PDB entry 7Y22 | electron microscopy, 4.00 A resolution | chains M and f of the 8 polymer chains in the assembly

== Chain M ==
Protein: phage tail tubular protein A
From: Klebsiella phage Kp7
Chain sequence (241 residues; row label = number of the first residue in the row):
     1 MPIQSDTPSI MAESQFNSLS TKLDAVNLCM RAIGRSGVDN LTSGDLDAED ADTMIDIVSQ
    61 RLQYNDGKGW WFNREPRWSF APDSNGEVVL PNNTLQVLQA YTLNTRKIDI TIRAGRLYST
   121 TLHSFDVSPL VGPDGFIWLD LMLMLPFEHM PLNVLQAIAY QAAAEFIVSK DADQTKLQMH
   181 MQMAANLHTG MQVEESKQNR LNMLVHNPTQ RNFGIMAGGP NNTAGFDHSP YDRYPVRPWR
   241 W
Unresolved in the structure: 1-3, 219-241

== Chain f ==
Protein: tail adaptor protein
From: Klebsiella phage Kp7
Chain sequence (328 residues; numbered 1 to 328; the number before each row is that of its first residue):
     1 MSYSYVERTG DGVATTFNFA FTGKGKGYLL ANQIYVERWD GASWQSATGW SLSGTNQITF
    61 LTPLANGQVI RIRRIAGKDY PFAQFEPGVM LDMASLNNTF IHLLEITQEL LDGFYPDGFY
   121 LKQDLNMGWN KIVNLMPGTD GGHAVNKTQL DTLSSHVDDV DQKHTIWNDR QDQQIDGLLK
   181 AFDSNISYRT APWTYEAAGG ETMVFPPFYF ASALVWRDGA YQDQQAGAFE IDNNVITLAD
   241 PPLRAGERVS VLVGSYITPA DPGSWEWIHV AANGTTTSVD LGVSVSDIDD VTLDGLSQGR
   301 SNYTLTGTVL DFGEVIPECT VGARVQLA
Unresolved in the structure: 1-2, 175-328

== Chain M / chain f interface ==
Residue-residue contacts (13):
  Pro8(M) - Leu52(f)
  Met11(M) - Gly54(f)
  Met11(M) - Thr55(f)
  Ala12(M) - Lys26(f)  hydrogen bond (backbone-side chain)
  Ala12(M) - Ala31(f)  hydrophobic
  Ser14(M) - Lys26(f)
  Gln15(M) - Lys26(f)  hydrogen bond
  Phe16(M) - Gly25(f)
  Phe16(M) - Lys26(f)
  Phe16(M) - Thr55(f)
  Asn17(M) - Lys24(f)
  Thr21(M) - Lys24(f)
  Asp24(M) - Lys24(f)  salt bridge
Also at the interface, not in a pair above, chain M (13 interface residues in all): Thr7, Ser18, Leu19, Ser20
Also at the interface, not in a pair above, chain f (8 interface residues in all): Ser53

== Overview ==
The interface between chain M and chain f involves 13 residues on one side and 8 on the other; the contacts
include 2 hydrogen bonds and 1 salt bridge. Among the polar pairs are Asp24(M)-Lys24(f), Ala12(M)-Lys26(f) and
Gln15(M)-Lys26(f).
Chain M is phage tail tubular protein A and chain f is tail adaptor protein, both from Klebsiella phage Kp7;
the structure, CryoEM structure of Klebsiella phage Kp7 tail complex applied with C6 symmetry, was determined
by electron microscopy.
